Entry 7NAX (electron microscopy, 2.96 A resolution); this record covers chains A and P of the 20 polymer chains in the assembly.

[Chain A]
Molecule: 16S rRNA
From: Escherichia coli
Sequence (1542 nucleotides; numbered 1 to 1542; the number before each row is that of its first residue):
     1 AAAUUGAAGA GUUUGAUCAU GGCUCAGAUU GAACGCUGGC GGCAGGCCUA ACACAUGCAA
    61 GUCGAACGGU AACAGGAAGA AGCUUGCUUC UUUGCUGACG AGUGGCGGAC GGGUGAGUAA
   121 UGUCUGGGAA ACUGCCUGAU GGAGGGGGAU AACUACUGGA AACGGUAGCU AAUACCGCAU
   181 AACGUCGCAA GACCAAAGAG GGGGACCUUC GGGCCUCUUG CCAUCGGAUG UGCCCAGAUG
   241 GGAUUAGCUA GUAGGUGGGG UAACGGCUCA CCUAGGCGAC GAUCCCUAGC UGGUCUGAGA
   301 GGAUGACCAG CCACACUGGA ACUGAGACAC GGUCCAGACU CCUACGGGAG GCAGCAGUGG
   361 GGAAUAUUGC ACAAUGGGCG CAAGCCUGAU GCAGCCAUGC CGCGUGUAUG AAGAAGGCCU
   421 UCGGGUUGUA AAGUACUUUC AGCGGGGAGG AAGGGAGUAA AGUUAAUACC UUUGCUCAUU
   481 GACGUUACCC GCAGAAGAAG CACCGGCUAA CUCCGUGCCA GCAGCCXCGG UAAUACGGAG
   541 GGUGCAAGCG UUAAUCGGAA UUACUGGGCG UAAAGCGCAC GCAGGCGGUU UGUUAAGUCA
   601 GAUGUGAAAU CCCCGGGCUC AACCUGGGAA CUGCAUCUGA UACUGGCAAG CUUGAGUCUC
   661 GUAGAGGGGG GUAGAAUUCC AGGUGUAGCG GUGAAAUGCG UAGAGAUCUG GAGGAAUACC
   721 GGUGGCGAAG GCGGCCCCCU GGACGAAGAC UGACGCUCAG GUGCGAAAGC GUGGGGAGCA
   781 AACAGGAUUA GAUACCCUGG UAGUCCACGC CGUAAACGAU GUCGACUUGG AGGUUGUGCC
   841 CUUGAGGCGU GGCUUCCGGA GCUAACGCGU UAAGUCGACC GCCUGGGGAG UACGGCCGCA
   901 AGGUUAAAAC UCAAAUGAAU UGACGGGGGC CCGCACAAGC GGUGGAGCAU GUGGUUUAAU
   961 UCGAUGXAAC GCGAAGAACC UUACCUGGUC UUGACAUCCA CGGAAGUUUU CAGAGAUGAG
  1021 AAUGUGCCUU CGGGAACCGU GAGACAGGUG CUGCAUGGCU GUCGUCAGCU CGUGUUGUGA
  1081 AAUGUUGGGU UAAGUCCCGC AACGAGCGCA ACCCUUAUCC UUUGUUGCCA GCGGUCCGGC
  1141 CGGGAACUCA AAGGAGACUG CCAGUGAUAA ACUGGAGGAA GGUGGGGAUG ACGUCAAGUC
  1201 AUCAUGGCCC UUACGACCAG GGCUACACAC GUGCUACAAU GGCGCAUACA AAGAGAAGCG
  1261 ACCUCGCGAG AGCAAGCGGA CCUCAUAAAG UGCGUCGUAG UCCGGAUUGG AGUCUGCAAC
  1321 UCGACUCCAU GAAGUCGGAA UCGCUAGUAA UCGUGGAUCA GAAUGCCACG GUGAAUACGU
  1381 UCCCGGGCCU UGUACACACC GCCCGUXACA CCAUGGGAGU GGGUUGCAAA AGAAGUAGGU
  1441 AGCUUAACCU UCGGGAGGGC GCUUACCACU UUGUGAUUCA UGACUGGGGU GAAGUCGUAA
  1501 CAAGGUAACC GUAGGGGAAC CUGCGGUUGG AUCACCUCCU UA
Unresolved in the structure: 1401-1407, 1495-1501, 1541-1542
Modified / non-standard residues: PSU (pseudouridine-5'-monophosphate) at position 516, G7M (N7-methyl-guanosine-5'-monophosphate) at position 527, 2MG (2N-methylguanosine-5'-monophosphate) at position 966, 5MC (5-methylcytidine-5'-monophosphate) at position 967, 2MG (2N-methylguanosine-5'-monophosphate) at position 1207, 4OC (4n,o2'-methylcytidine-5'-monophosphate) at position 1402, 5MC (5-methylcytidine-5'-monophosphate) at position 1407, UR3 (3-methyluridine-5'-monophoshate) at position 1498, 2MG (2N-methylguanosine-5'-monophosphate) at position 1516, MA6 (6N-dimethyladenosine-5'-monophoshate) at position 1518, MA6 (6N-dimethyladenosine-5'-monophoshate) at position 1519
Metal / ion sites: Mg2+ site 1 near U14 (its only coordinating residue here); Mg2+ site 2 near G21 (its only coordinating residue here); Mg2+ site 3: C48, G115; Mg2+ site 4 near A53 (its only coordinating residue here); Mg2+ site 5 near U56 (its only coordinating residue here); Mg2+ site 6: A59, U387; Mg2+ site 7 near A66 (its only coordinating residue here); Mg2+ site 8 near G100 (its only coordinating residue here); Mg2+ site 9: A109, G331; Mg2+ site 10 near G111 (its only coordinating residue here); Mg2+ site 11 near G113 (its only coordinating residue here); Mg2+ site 12: A116, G117, G289; 66 more Mg2+ sites not listed
What the authors report for this chain:
  - contacts within the chain: U921/A1534, A923/U1532, A1507/G1530 (pi stacking)
  - conformationally variable residues (register shift): U1393 to A1396

[Chain P]
Protein: 30S ribosomal protein S16
From: Escherichia coli
UniProtKB: C3SYP2 (C3SYP2_ECOLX); residues 1-82 here = UniProt positions 1-82
Chain sequence (82 residues; each row starts with the number of its first residue):
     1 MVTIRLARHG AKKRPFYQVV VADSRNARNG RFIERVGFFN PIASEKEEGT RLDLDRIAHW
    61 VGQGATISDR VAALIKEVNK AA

[How chain A and chain P interact]
Residue-residue contacts (70):
  C43(A) / Lys-12(P)  phosphate contact
  A44(A) / Lys-12(P)  phosphate contact
  C110(A) / Arg-25(P)  hydrogen bond to the sugar
  G111(A) / Arg-25(P)  sugar contact
  G134(A) / Met-1(P)  base contact
  G134(A) / Arg-25(P)  hydrogen bond to the base
  C135(A) / Met-1(P)  hydrogen bond to the base
  C136(A) / Gly-64(P)  hydrogen bond to the sugar
  U137(A) / Gly-62(P)  sugar contact
  U137(A) / Gly-64(P)  sugar contact
  G227(A) / Gln-63(P)  hydrogen bond to the base
  A228(A) / Val-2(P)  sugar contact
  A228(A) / Trp-60(P)  sugar contact
  A228(A) / Gln-63(P)  sugar contact
  U229(A) / Val-2(P)  sugar contact
  U229(A) / Asp-23(P)  sugar contact
  U229(A) / Ile-33(P)  phosphate contact
  U229(A) / Trp-60(P)  phosphate contact
  G230(A) / Arg-25(P)  hydrogen bond to the sugar
  G230(A) / Arg-31(P)  phosphate contact
  G230(A) / Ile-33(P)  phosphate contact
  U231(A) / Arg-31(P)  salt bridge to the phosphate
  A309(A) / Asn-29(P)  sugar contact
  A309(A) / Gly-30(P)  phosphate contact
  G310(A) / Gly-30(P)  phosphate contact
  G310(A) / Arg-31(P)  hydrogen bond to the phosphate
  C311(A) / Arg-31(P)  salt bridge to the phosphate
  A374(A) / Tyr-17(P)  hydrogen bond to the sugar
  A374(A) / Arg-70(P)  hydrogen bond to the phosphate
  U375(A) / Leu-6(P)  hydrogen bond to the sugar
  U375(A) / Tyr-17(P)  sugar contact
  U375(A) / Arg-28(P)  hydrogen bond to the base
  U375(A) / Arg-70(P)  salt bridge to the phosphate
  G376(A) / Arg-5(P)  hydrogen bond to the phosphate
  G376(A) / Leu-6(P)  hydrogen bond to the phosphate
  G376(A) / Arg-28(P)  sugar contact
  G376(A) / Ser-68(P)  hydrogen bond to the phosphate
  G377(A) / Thr-3(P)  phosphate contact
  G377(A) / Arg-5(P)  salt bridge to the phosphate
  G377(A) / Ser-24(P)  sugar contact
  G378(A) / Ser-24(P)  phosphate contact
  U390(A) / Arg-28(P)  hydrogen bond to the sugar
  G391(A) / Arg-8(P)  phosphate contact
  G391(A) / Arg-28(P)  salt bridge to the phosphate
  C392(A) / Arg-8(P)  salt bridge to the phosphate
  C392(A) / Lys-12(P)  phosphate contact
  C392(A) / Lys-13(P)  hydrogen bond to the phosphate
  A393(A) / Lys-12(P)  salt bridge to the phosphate
  G449(A) / Ile-42(P)  sugar contact
  A451(A) / Arg-70(P)  salt bridge to the phosphate
  A452(A) / Arg-70(P)  sugar contact
  A452(A) / Ala-73(P)  sugar contact
  U473(A) / Lys-76(P)  salt bridge to the phosphate
  C483(A) / Lys-13(P)  hydrogen bond to the base
  A608(A) / Phe-32(P)  sugar contact
  G616(A) / Glu-47(P)  sugar contact
  G617(A) / Arg-14(P)  hydrogen bond to the sugar
  G617(A) / Ser-44(P)  phosphate contact
  G617(A) / Glu-47(P)  sugar contact
  C618(A) / Arg-14(P)  sugar contact
  C624(A) / Gly-10(P)  phosphate contact
  U625(A) / His-9(P)  phosphate contact
  U625(A) / Gly-10(P)  phosphate contact
  U625(A) / Phe-16(P)  phosphate contact
  U625(A) / Gln-18(P)  phosphate contact
  G626(A) / Gln-18(P)  hydrogen bond to the phosphate
  G626(A) / Arg-35(P)  salt bridge to the phosphate
  G626(A) / Arg-51(P)  hydrogen bond to the phosphate
  G627(A) / Arg-35(P)  salt bridge to the phosphate
  G627(A) / Arg-51(P)  salt bridge to the phosphate
Interface residues without a listed pair, chain A (43 interface residues in all): G112, G450, G453, G484, C623
Interface residues without a listed pair, chain P (44 interface residues in all): Ala-11, Pro-15, Asn-26, Ala-27, Phe-38, Pro-41, Thr-66, Val-71

[Overview]
Chain A and chain P form an interface of 43 and 44 residues respectively; the contacts include 20 hydrogen
bonds and 12 salt bridges. Among the polar pairs are G134(A)/Arg-25(P), C135(A)/Met-1(P) and
G227(A)/Gln-63(P). From the paper: conformational variability at U1393(A); contacts within the chain involving
U921(A), A1534(A) and A923(A) among others.
Here chain A is 16S rRNA and chain P is 30S ribosomal protein S16, both from Escherichia coli. Entry 7NAX
(Complete Bacterial 30S ribosomal subunit assembly complex state I (Consensus Refinement)) was determined by
electron microscopy, deposited together with 7AF3, 7AF5, 7AF8, 7AFA, 7AFD, 7AFH and 17 further entries.
